Entry 1G6V (X-ray diffraction, 3.50 A resolution); this record covers chains A and K.

== Chain A ==
Molecule: Carbonic anhydrase
Source organism: Bos taurus
Notes: EC 4.2.1.1
UniProtKB: P00921 (CAH2_BOVIN); residues 1-261 here correspond to UniProt positions 0-260 (UniProt number = residue number - 1)
Chain sequence (260 residues; numbered 1 to 261; 1 number in that range is skipped by the numbering (no residue carries it; nothing is unmodelled there); the number before each row is that of its first residue):
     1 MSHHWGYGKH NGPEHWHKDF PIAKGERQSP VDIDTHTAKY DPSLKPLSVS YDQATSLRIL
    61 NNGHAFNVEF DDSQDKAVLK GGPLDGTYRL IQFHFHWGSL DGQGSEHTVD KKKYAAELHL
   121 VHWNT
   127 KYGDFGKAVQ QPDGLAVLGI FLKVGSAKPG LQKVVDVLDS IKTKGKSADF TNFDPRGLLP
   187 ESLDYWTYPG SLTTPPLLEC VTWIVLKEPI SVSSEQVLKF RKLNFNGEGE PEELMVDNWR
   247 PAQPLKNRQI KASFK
Not modelled in the structure: 1-3, 261
Metal / ion sites: Zn2+: His94, His96, His119
Swiss-Prot annotation at these positions:
  - binding site (substrate): Thr199, Thr200
  - modified residue (Phosphoserine): Ser166, Ser173

== Chain K ==
Molecule: Antibody heavy chain
Source organism: Camelus dromedarius
Notes: fragment: cab-ca05, variable domain; antibody fragment or engineered binder
Chain sequence (126 residues; numbered 801 to 926; the number before each row is that of its first residue):
   801 QVQLVESGGG SVQAGGSLRL SCAASGYTVS TYCMGWFRQA PGKEREGVAT ILGGSTYYGD
   861 SVKGRFTISQ DNAKNTVYLQ MNSLKPEDTA IYYCAGSTVA STGWCSRLRP YDYHYRGQGT
   921 QVTVSS
Disulfide bonds: Cys822-Cys894, Cys833-Cys905

== How chain A and chain K interact ==
Pairs across the interface (28; chain A residue first):
  Pro46(A) with His914(K); Tyr915(K)
  Leu47(A) with Thr898(K), hydrogen bond (backbone-side chain)
  Ser48(A) with Tyr832(K); Thr898(K)
  Val49(A) with Thr898(K), hydrogen bond (backbone-backbone); Val899(K); Ala900(K), hydrogen bond (backbone-backbone)
  Ser50(A) with Tyr832(K); Ala900(K)
  Tyr51(A) with Ala900(K), hydrogen bond (backbone-backbone)
  Asp52(A) with Ala900(K), hydrogen bond (backbone-backbone)
  Asp180(A) with Ser901(K), hydrogen bond; Thr902(K); Gly903(K), hydrogen bond (side chain-backbone)
  Arg182(A) with Ala900(K); Ser901(K), hydrogen bond; Thr902(K); Trp904(K); Arg907(K)
  Gly183(A) with Arg907(K), hydrogen bond (backbone-side chain)
  Leu185(A) with Arg907(K), hydrogen bond (backbone-side chain)
  Pro186(A) with Trp904(K), hydrogen bond (backbone-side chain)
  Glu187(A) with Trp904(K); Arg907(K), salt bridge; Arg909(K), salt bridge; Asp912(K)
  Leu189(A) with Val899(K), hydrophobic
Other interface residues (no listed pair), chain A (15 interface residues in all): Lys80

== Overview ==
The interface between chain A and chain K involves 15 residues on one side and 13 on the other, with 11
hydrogen bonds and 2 salt bridges. Among the polar pairs are Glu187(A)-Arg907(K), Glu187(A)-Arg909(K) and
Leu47(A)-Thr898(K).
Here chain A is Carbonic anhydrase (Bos taurus) and chain K is Antibody heavy chain (Camelus dromedarius).
Entry 1G6V (Complex of the camelid heavy-chain antibody fragment CAB-CA05 with bovine carbonic anhydrase) was
determined by X-ray diffraction.
